Entry 4O4T (X-ray diffraction, 1.90 A resolution); this record covers chain A.

== Chain A ==
Protein: Neuroglobin
From: Mus musculus
UniProtKB: Q9ER97 (NGB_MOUSE); residue numbers follow UniProt; this construct covers 1-151
Amino-acid sequence (154 residues; each row starts with the number of its first residue; numbers below 1 keep their minus sign (Gly-2 is residue -2)):
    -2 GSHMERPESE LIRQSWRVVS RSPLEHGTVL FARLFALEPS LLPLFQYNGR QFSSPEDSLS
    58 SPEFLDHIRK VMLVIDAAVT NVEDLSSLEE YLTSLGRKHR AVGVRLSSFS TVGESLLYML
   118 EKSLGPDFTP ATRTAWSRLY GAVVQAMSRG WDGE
Unresolved in the structure: -2 to 2, 151
Sequence notes: engineered mutation Ser55 (Cys in Q9ER97), Ser120 (Cys in Q9ER97)
Bound ions: heme Fe: His64, His96
Small-molecule neighbours:
  - heme (HEM): Leu31, Leu38, Leu41, Phe42, Tyr44, Glu60, His64, Lys67, Val68, Val71, Tyr88, Leu92, Lys95, His96, Val99, Val101, Phe106, Val109
  - xenon (XE), molecule 1: Trp13, Ser17, Pro20, Met69, Asp73
  - xenon (XE), molecule 2: Pro20, Arg66, Met69
  - xenon (XE), molecule 3: Leu27, Val68, Ile72, Val109, Leu113, Tyr137
  - xenon (XE), molecule 4: Phe28, Ala29, Phe32, Pro52, Ser55, Leu56, Phe61
  - xenon (XE), molecule 5: Ala29, Pro52, Glu53, Leu56
  - xenon (XE), molecule 6: Ile72, Leu113, Trp133, Leu136, Tyr137, Val140

== Overview ==
Bound to chain A: heme and 6 copies of xenon. The heme Fe site is built by His64 and His96.
Chain A is Neuroglobin (Mus musculus); the structure, MURINE NEUROGLOBIN UNDER XENON PRESSURE 30 bar, was
determined by X-ray diffraction (same publication as 4NWE, 4NWH, 4NXA, 4NXC and 4O4Z).
